6VKL - chains F and H of the 8 polymer chains in the assembly; structure by electron microscopy, 15.00 A resolution (very low resolution: no residue pairs are listed; an interface is given only as per-side residue counts).

# Chain F
Name: Exocyst complex component SEC15
Source organism: Saccharomyces cerevisiae (strain ATCC 204508 / S288c)
UniProt: P22224 (SEC15_YEAST); residues 1-910 here = UniProt positions 1-910
Amino-acid sequence (910 residues; row label = number of the first residue in the row):
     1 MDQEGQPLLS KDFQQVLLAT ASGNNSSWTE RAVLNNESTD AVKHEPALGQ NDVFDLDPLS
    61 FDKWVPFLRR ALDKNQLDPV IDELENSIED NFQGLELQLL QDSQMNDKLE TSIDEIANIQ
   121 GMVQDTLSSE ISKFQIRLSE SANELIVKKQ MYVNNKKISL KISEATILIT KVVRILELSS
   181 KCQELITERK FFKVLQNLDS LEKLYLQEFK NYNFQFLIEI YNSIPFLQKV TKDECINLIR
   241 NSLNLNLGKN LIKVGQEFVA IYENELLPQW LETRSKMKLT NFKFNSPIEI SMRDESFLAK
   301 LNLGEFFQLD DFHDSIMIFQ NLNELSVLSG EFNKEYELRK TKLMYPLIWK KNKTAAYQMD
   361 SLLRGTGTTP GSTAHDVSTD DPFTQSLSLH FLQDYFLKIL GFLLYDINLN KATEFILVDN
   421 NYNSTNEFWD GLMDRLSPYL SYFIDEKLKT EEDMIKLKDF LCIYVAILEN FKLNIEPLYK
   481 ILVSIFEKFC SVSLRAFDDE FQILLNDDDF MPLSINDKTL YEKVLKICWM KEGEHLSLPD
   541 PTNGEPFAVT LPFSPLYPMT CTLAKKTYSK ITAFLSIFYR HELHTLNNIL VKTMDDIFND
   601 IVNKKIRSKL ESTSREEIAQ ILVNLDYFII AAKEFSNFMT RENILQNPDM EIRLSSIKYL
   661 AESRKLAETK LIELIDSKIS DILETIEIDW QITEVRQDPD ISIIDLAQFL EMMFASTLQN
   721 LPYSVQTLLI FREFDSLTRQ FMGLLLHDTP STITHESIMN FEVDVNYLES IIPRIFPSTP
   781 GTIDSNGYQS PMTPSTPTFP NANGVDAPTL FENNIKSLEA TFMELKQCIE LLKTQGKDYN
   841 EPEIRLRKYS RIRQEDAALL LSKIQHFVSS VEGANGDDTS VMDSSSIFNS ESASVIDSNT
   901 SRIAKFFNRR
Disordered / not traced: 1-41, 354-382, 530-555, 682-699, 772-822, 891-910

# Chain H
Name: Exocyst complex component EXO84
Source organism: Saccharomyces cerevisiae (strain ATCC 204508 / S288c)
UniProt: P38261 (EXO84_YEAST); residue numbers follow UniProt; this construct covers 1-753
Amino-acid sequence (753 residues; row label = number of the first residue in the row):
     1 MVEFSLKKAR NNWKHVKKSA SSPAKQKTPP SPAKPKQKTK KNPYSDLKDP ATSYTLPTIN
    61 ARERSRVATS MQRRLSIHNT NYAPPTLDYS MPLPDMPNMI VPNDNVDSSH NNSSFTTENE
   121 SVSSKGPSNS LNLSTADLSL NDSSYNKVPA RSAMRNTVNP SGSNDPFNNS TSLRKMLANP
   181 HFNAKDFVHD KLGNASAITI DKFTSNLTDL SIQVQEEVKL NINKSYNEIM TVNNDLNVAM
   241 LELKRVRANI NDLNEVLDQC TKIAEKRLQL QDQIDQERQG NFNNVESHSN SPALLPPLKA
   301 GQNGNLMRRD RSSVLILEKF WDTELDQLFK NVEGAQKFIN STKGRHILMN SANWMELNTT
   361 TGKPLQMVQI FILNDLVLIA DKSRDKQNDF IVSQCYPLKD VTVTQEEFST KRLLFKFSNS
   421 NSSLYECRDA DECSRLLDVI RKAKDDLCDI FHVEEENSKR IRESFRYLQS TQQTPGRENN
   481 RSPNKNKRRS MGGSITPGRN VTGAMDQYLL QNLTLSMHSR PRSRDMSSTA QRLKFLDEGV
   541 EEIDIELARL RFESAVETLL DIESQLEDLS ERISDEELML LNLISLKIEQ RREAISSKLS
   601 QSILSSNEIV HLKSGTENMI KLGLPEQALD LFLQNRSNFI QDLILQIGSV DNPTNYLTQL
   661 AVIRFQTIKK TVEDFQDIFK ELGAKISSIL VDWCSDEVDN HFKLIDKQLL NDEMLSPGSI
   721 KSSRKQIDGL KAVGLDFVYK LDEFIKKNSD KIR
Disordered / not traced: 1-168, 279-306, 498-524, 571-577, 648-649, 712-714

# Interface between chain F and chain H
At this resolution (15 A) residue pairs are not listed: 16 residues of chain F and 15 of chain H lie at the interface.

# Overview
The interface between chain F and chain H involves 16 residues on one side and 15 on the other.
Here chain F is Exocyst complex component SEC15 and chain H is Exocyst complex component EXO84, both from
Saccharomyces cerevisiae (strain ATCC 204508 / S288c). Entry 6VKL (Negative stain reconstruction of the yeast
exocyst octameric complex) was determined by electron microscopy.
